7TCY - chain A; structure by X-ray diffraction, 1.54 A resolution.

== Chain A ==
Protein: Non-receptor tyrosine-protein kinase TNK1
Organism: Homo sapiens
Notes: EC 2.7.10.2; fragment: UBA domain
Reference sequence: Q13470 (TNK1_HUMAN); numbering as in UniProt (aligned over 589-666)
Chain sequence (78 residues; row label = number of the first residue in the row):
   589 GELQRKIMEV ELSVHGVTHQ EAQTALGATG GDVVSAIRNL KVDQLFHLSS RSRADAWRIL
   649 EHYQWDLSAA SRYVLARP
Unresolved in the structure: 666
Differences from the reference sequence: engineered mutation Gly-589 (Pro in Q13470), Ala-610 (Cys in Q13470), Ala-644 (Cys in Q13470)
From the paper describing this entry:
  - mutagenesis - F634D: abolished binding to K48- (citing earlier work)
  - mutagenesis - F634D: unchanged binding to K63-linked ubiquitin (citing earlier work)

== In short ==
From the paper: F634D abolishes binding to K48-; F634D leaves binding to K63-linked ubiquitin unchanged.
Chain A is Non-receptor tyrosine-protein kinase TNK1 (Homo sapiens); the structure, The ubiquitin-associated
domain of human thirty-eight negative kinase I, was determined by X-ray diffraction (same publication as 7U4W,
7U4Z, 7TDY and 7T8J).
